PDB entry 8COM | electron microscopy, 3.30 A resolution | chains H and J of the 10 polymer chains in the assembly

Chain H:
Molecule: Histone H2B
Organism: Trypanosoma brucei brucei TREU927
UniProtKB: Q389T1 (Q389T1_TRYB2); residues 1-111 here correspond to UniProt positions 2-112 (UniProt number = residue number + 1)
Chain sequence (111 residues; numbered 1 to 111; the number before each row is that of its first residue):
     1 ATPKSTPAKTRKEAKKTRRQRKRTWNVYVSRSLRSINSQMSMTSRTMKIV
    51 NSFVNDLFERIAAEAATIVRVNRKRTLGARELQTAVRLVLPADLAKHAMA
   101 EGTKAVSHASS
Disordered / not traced: 1-18
Reported in the primary citation:
  - binding site for Widom 601 145 bp DNA (127-mer ordered and built): Arg23, Arg75

Chain J:
Molecule: Widom 601 145 bp DNA (127-mer ordered and built)
Organism: synthetic construct
Sequence (145 nucleotides; each row starts with the number of its first residue; numbers below 1 keep their minus sign (DA-72 is residue -72)):
   -72 ATCAGAATCCCGGTGCCGAGGCCGCTCAATTGGTCGTAGACAGCTCTAGC
   -22 ACCGCTTAAACGCACGTACGCGCTGTCCCCCGCGTTTTAACCGCCAAGGG
    28 GATTACTCCCTAGTCTCCAGGCACGTGTCAGATATATACATCGAT
Disordered / not traced: -72 to -68, 60-72

Chain H / chain J interface:
Residue-residue contacts (17; chain H residue first):
  Arg19(H) with DA29(J), sugar contact; DT30(J), sugar contact
  Gln20(H) with DT30(J), hydrogen bond to the phosphate
  Arg21(H) with DC-48(J), hydrogen bond to the base; DT-47(J), hydrogen bond to the base
  Arg23(H) with DA-45(J), sugar contact
  Arg34(H) with DG-53(J), sugar contact; DG-52(J), salt bridge to the phosphate
  Ser41(H) with DA-54(J), phosphate contact; DG-53(J), phosphate contact
  Met42(H) with DA-54(J), sugar contact
  Thr43(H) with DA-54(J), phosphate contact
  Ser44(H) with DA-54(J), hydrogen bond to the phosphate
  Lys74(H) with DG-34(J), phosphate contact
  Arg75(H) with DA-35(J), phosphate contact; DG-34(J), hydrogen bond to the phosphate
  Thr76(H) with DG-34(J), hydrogen bond to the phosphate
Interface residues without a listed pair, chain H (15 interface residues in all): Ser30, Met40, Arg80
Interface residues without a listed pair, chain J (12 interface residues in all): DC-46, DA-33

In short:
15 residues of chain H and 12 residues of chain J are in contact, with 6 hydrogen bonds and 1 salt bridge.
Polar pairs include Arg21(H)-DC-48(J), Arg21(H)-DT-47(J) and Gln20(H)-DT30(J). The paper reports a binding
site for Widom 601 145 bp DNA (127-mer ordered and built) at Arg23(H) and Arg75(H).
Chain H is Histone H2B (Trypanosoma brucei brucei TREU927) and chain J is Widom 601 145 bp DNA (127-mer
ordered and built) (synthetic construct); the structure, Structure of the Nucleosome Core Particle from
Trypanosoma brucei, was determined by electron microscopy.
